3ABO - chains A and D of the 4 polymer chains in the assembly; structure by X-ray diffraction, 2.10 A resolution.

[Chain A]
Molecule: Ethanolamine ammonia-lyase heavy chain
Source organism: Escherichia coli
Notes: EC 4.3.1.7
UniProtKB: P0AEJ6 (EUTB_ECOLI); residue numbers follow UniProt; this construct covers 1-453
Chain sequence (453 residues; row label = number of the first residue in the row):
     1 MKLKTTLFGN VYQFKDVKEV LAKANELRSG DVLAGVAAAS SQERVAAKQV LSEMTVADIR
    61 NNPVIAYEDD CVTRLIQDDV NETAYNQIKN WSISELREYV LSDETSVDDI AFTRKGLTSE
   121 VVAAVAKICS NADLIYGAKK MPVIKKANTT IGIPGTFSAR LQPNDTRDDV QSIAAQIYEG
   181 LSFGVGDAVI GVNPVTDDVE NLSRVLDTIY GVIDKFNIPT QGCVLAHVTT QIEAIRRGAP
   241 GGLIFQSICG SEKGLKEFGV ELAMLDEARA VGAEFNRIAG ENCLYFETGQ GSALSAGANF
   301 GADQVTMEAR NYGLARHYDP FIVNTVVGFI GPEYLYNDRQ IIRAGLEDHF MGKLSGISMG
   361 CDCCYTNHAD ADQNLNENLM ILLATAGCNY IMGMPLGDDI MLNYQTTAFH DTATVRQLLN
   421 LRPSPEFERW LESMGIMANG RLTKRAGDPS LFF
UniProt features mapped onto this chain:
  - binding site (substrate): Arg160 to Gln162, Asn193, Glu287, Asp362
  - binding site (adenosylcob(III)alamin): Pro194, Gln246, Ser295, Met401
Residues lining bound ligands:
  - cobalamin (B12): Asn193, Pro194, Val195, Leu225, Ala226, His227, Phe245, Gln246, Ser247, Glu257, Phe258, Ser295, Phe329, Ile330, Tyr334, Met401, Leu402, Asn403
  - ethanolamine (ETA): Arg160, Gln162, Asn193, Leu225, Glu287, Val326, Phe329, Asp362, Met392, Leu402, Tyr404
Reported in the primary citation:
  - contacts within the chain: Gln162-Tyr404 (hydrogen bond)

[Chain D]
Molecule: Ethanolamine ammonia-lyase light chain
Source organism: Escherichia coli
Notes: EC 4.3.1.7
UniProtKB: P19636 (EUTC_ECOLI); numbering as in UniProt (aligned over 1-295)
Chain sequence (306 residues; each row starts with the number of its first residue; numbers below 1 keep their minus sign (Met-10 is residue -10)):
   -10 MDQSSHHHHH HMDQKQIEEI VRSVMASMGQ AAPAPSEAKC ATTNCAAPVT SESCALDLGS
    50 AEAKAWIGVE NPHRADVLTE LRRSTVARVC TGRAGPRPRT QALLRFLADH SRSKDTVLKE
   110 VPEEWVKAQG LLEVRSEISD KNLYLTRPDM GRRLCAEAVE ALKAQCVANP DVQVVISDGL
   170 STDAITVNYE EILPPLMAGL KQAGLKVGTP FFVRYGRVKI EDQIGEILGA KVVILLVGER
   230 PGLGQSESLS CYAVYSPRMA TTVEADRTCI SNIHQGGTPP VEAAAVIVDL AKRMLEQKAS
   290 GINMTR
Unresolved in the structure: -10 to 43, 145, 153-155
Construct notes: expression tag (-10 to 0)
UniProt features mapped onto this chain:
  - binding site (adenosylcob(III)alamin): Val207, Glu228, Cys258
Bound ions: Na+: Arg77, Thr80 (shared with 1 residue of chain C)
Residues lining bound ligands: cobalamin (B12): Tyr133, Arg141, Gly168, Leu169, Gly205, Arg206, Val207, Lys208, Val226, Gly227, Glu228, Arg229, Ser239, Tyr241, Glu253, Ala254, Arg256, Thr257, Cys258, Ile259, Ser260, Asn261

[How chain A and chain D interact]
Contacting residue pairs - 44 pairs, chain A then chain D:
  Lys2(A) with Ala44(D)
  Thr5(A) with Leu45(D)
  Thr6(A) with Asp46(D)
  Leu7(A) with Asp46(D); Leu47(D), hydrophobic; Ala97(D), hydrophobic
  Phe8(A) with Asp46(D), hydrogen bond (backbone-side chain); Gly48(D); Ala97(D); Asp98(D); Arg101(D)
  Gly9(A) with Asp46(D), hydrogen bond (backbone-side chain)
  Ser41(A) with Ser100(D)
  Gln42(A) with Ser100(D), hydrogen bond (side chain-backbone); Asp104(D), hydrogen bond
  Val45(A) with Leu93(D); Leu96(D); Ala97(D)
  Lys48(A) with Leu93(D)
  Gln49(A) with Leu45(D), hydrogen bond (side chain-backbone); Leu47(D); Leu93(D)
  Ser52(A) with Leu93(D)
  Ser94(A) with Thr89(D), hydrogen bond (backbone-side chain)
  Arg97(A) with Pro87(D), hydrogen bond (side chain-backbone); Arg88(D); Thr89(D), hydrogen bond; Leu92(D)
  Glu98(A) with Ala83(D); Arg88(D), salt bridge; Thr89(D), hydrogen bond (side chain-backbone)
  Leu101(A) with Ala83(D); Gly84(D); Arg86(D)
  Ser102(A) with Gly84(D)
  Asp103(A) with Gly84(D); Pro85(D)
  Ile128(A) with Thr89(D); Leu92(D)
  Ser130(A) with Arg86(D), hydrogen bond
  Ala132(A) with Arg86(D)
  Asp133(A) with Arg86(D), salt bridge; Leu92(D)
  Tyr136(A) with Pro85(D)
Interface residues without a listed pair, chain D (21 interface residues in all): Arg82

[Summary]
Chain A and chain D form an interface of 23 and 21 residues respectively, with 10 hydrogen bonds and 2 salt
bridges. Polar pairs include Glu98(A)-Arg88(D), Asp133(A)-Arg86(D) and Phe8(A)-Asp46(D). Bound to chain A:
ethanolamine and cobalamin. Bound to chain D: cobalamin. From the paper: contacts within the chain involving
Tyr404(A) and Gln162(A).
Here chain A is Ethanolamine ammonia-lyase heavy chain and chain D is Ethanolamine ammonia-lyase light chain,
both from Escherichia coli. Entry 3ABO (Crystal structure of ethanolamine ammonia-lyase from Escherichia coli
complexed with CN-Cbl and ethanolamine) was determined by X-ray diffraction together with 3ABQ, 3ABR and 3ABS
from the same study.
